Entry 5VXI (X-ray diffraction, 2.08 A resolution); this record covers chain A.

[Chain A]
Molecule: 3-oxoacyl-[ACP] synthase III
From: Xanthomonas campestris pv. campestris (strain ATCC 33913 / DSM 3586 / NCPPB 528 / LMG 568 / P 25)
UniProt: Q8PDX2 (Q8PDX2_XANCP); residues 21-358 here correspond to UniProt positions 1-338 (UniProt number = residue number - 20)
Sequence (358 residues; numbered 1 to 358; the number before each row is that of its first residue):
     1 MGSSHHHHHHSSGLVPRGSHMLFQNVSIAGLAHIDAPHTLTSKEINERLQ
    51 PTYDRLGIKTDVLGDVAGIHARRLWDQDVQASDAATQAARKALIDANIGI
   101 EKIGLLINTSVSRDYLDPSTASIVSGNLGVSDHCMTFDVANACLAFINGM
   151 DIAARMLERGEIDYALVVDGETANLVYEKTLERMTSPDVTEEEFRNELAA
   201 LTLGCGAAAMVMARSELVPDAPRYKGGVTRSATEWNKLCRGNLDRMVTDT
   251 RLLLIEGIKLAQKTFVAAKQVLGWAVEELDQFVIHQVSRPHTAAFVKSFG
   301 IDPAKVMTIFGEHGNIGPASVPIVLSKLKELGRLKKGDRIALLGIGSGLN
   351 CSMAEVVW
Disordered / not traced: 1-13, 239-249
Construct notes: initiating methionine (1); expression tag (2-20); engineered mutation Asp117 (Glu97 in Q8PDX2)
Bound ions: Mn2+: His38, Asp76
Residues lining bound ligands: cerulenin (CER; (2s, 3r)-3-hydroxy-4-oxo-7,10-trans,trans-dodecadienamide): Asp117, Ala142, Cys143, Leu253, Leu254, Gly257, Ile258, His285, Val287, His291, Asn315, Ile345, Gly346, Ser347
UniProt features mapped onto this chain:
  - active site: Cys143 (Acyl-thioester intermediate)
  - binding site (Mn(2+)): His38, Asp76
  - site: His285 (Important for activity)

[In short]
Bound to chain A: cerulenin. The Mn2+ site is built by His38 and Asp76. UniProt lists active-site residue
Cys143 and Mn2+-binding residues His38 and Asp76.
Chain A is 3-oxoacyl-[ACP] synthase III (Xanthomonas campestris pv. campestris (strain ATCC 33913 / DSM 3586 /
NCPPB 528 / LMG 568 / P 25)); the structure, Crystal structure of Xanthomonas campestris OleA E117D bound with
Cerulenin, was determined by X-ray diffraction (same publication as 5VXD, 5VXE, 5VXF, 5VXG and 5VXH).
